Entry 5UR8 (X-ray diffraction, 1.76 A resolution); this record covers chains A and B.

# Chain A
Name: human immunoglobulin gamma, heavy chain Fd fragment
Organism: Homo sapiens
Sequence (235 residues; each row starts with the number of its first residue):
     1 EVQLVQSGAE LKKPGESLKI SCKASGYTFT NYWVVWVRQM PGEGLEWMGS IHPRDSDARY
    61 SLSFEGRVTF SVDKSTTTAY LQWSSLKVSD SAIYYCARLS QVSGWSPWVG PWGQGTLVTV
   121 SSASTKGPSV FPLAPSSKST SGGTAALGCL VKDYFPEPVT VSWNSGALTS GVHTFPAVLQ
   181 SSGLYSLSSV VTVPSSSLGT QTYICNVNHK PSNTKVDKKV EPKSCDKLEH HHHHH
Disordered / not traced: 230-235
Disulfide bonds: C22-C96, C149-C205
From the paper describing this entry:
  - conformationally variable residues (loop rearrangement, side-chain flip): S103, G104, W105

# Chain B
Name: human immunoglobulin gamma, kappa light chain
Organism: Homo sapiens
Sequence (217 residues; numbered 1 to 217; the number before each row is that of its first residue):
     1 ADIVMTQSPS SLSASVGDRV TITCRASQSI SVSLNWYQQK PGKAPKVLIY AASRLQSGIP
    61 SRFSGSGSGS HFTLTISSLQ PEDFATYYCQ ETYSDLMYTF GQGTKVEIKR TVAAPSVFIF
   121 PPSDEQLKSG TASVVCLLNN FYPREAKVQW KVDNALQSGN SQESVTEQDS KDSTYSLSST
   181 LTLSKADYEK HKVYACEVTH QGLSSPVTKS FNRGECS
Disordered / not traced: 1, 217
Disulfide bonds: C24-C89, C136-C196

# Interface between chain A and chain B
Contacting residue pairs (88; chain A residue first):
  W33(A) with L96(B), hydrophobic
  Q39(A) with Q39(B), hydrogen bond; Y88(B), hydrogen bond
  E43(A) with Y88(B), hydrogen bond (backbone-side chain)
  G44(A) with Y88(B)
  L45(A) with Q39(B); P45(B), hydrophobic; Y88(B), hydrophobic; F100(B), hydrophobic
  W47(A) with Q90(B); L96(B), hydrogen bond (side chain-backbone); M97(B); Y98(B); F100(B)
  S50(A) with L96(B)
  R59(A) with D95(B), salt bridge; L96(B)
  Y95(A) with Q39(B), hydrogen bond; K43(B), hydrogen bond (side chain-backbone); A44(B), hydrophobic
  L99(A) with Y98(B), hydrophobic
  V102(A) with Y50(B)
  W105(A) with Y50(B), hydrophobic; A51(B), hydrophobic; R54(B)
  S106(A) with V32(B); S33(B), hydrogen bond; T92(B)
  P107(A) with N35(B), hydrogen bond (backbone-side chain); T92(B), hydrogen bond (backbone-side chain); Y98(B)
  W108(A) with N35(B); Y37(B); V47(B); Y50(B), hydrophobic; Q56(B)
  V109(A) with Y37(B), hydrogen bond (backbone-side chain); Q90(B)
  W112(A) with A44(B), hydrophobic; P45(B), hydrogen bond (side chain-backbone)
  G113(A) with A44(B)
  V130(A) with E125(B)
  F131(A) with S123(B); E125(B); Q126(B)
  P132(A) with S123(B); E125(B)
  L133(A) with F120(B); V135(B), hydrophobic
  A134(A) with F120(B)
  K138(A) with F118(B); I119(B), hydrogen bond (backbone-backbone); P121(B); F211(B); E215(B), salt bridge; C216(B)
  S139(A) with F118(B); F120(B)
  T140(A) with F118(B)
  S141(A) with F118(B)
  A146(A) with F118(B), hydrophobic; F120(B)
  L150(A) with S133(B)
  K152(A) with Q126(B); S133(B)
  H173(A) with N139(B); N140(B), hydrogen bond; S176(B), hydrogen bond
  F175(A) with L137(B), hydrophobic; S164(B); T166(B); S176(B); L177(B), hydrophobic; S178(B)
  P176(A) with S164(B), hydrogen bond (backbone-side chain); V165(B)
  V178(A) with Q162(B), hydrogen bond (backbone-side chain); E163(B); S164(B)
  L179(A) with Q162(B)
  Q180(A) with Q162(B)
  V190(A) with L137(B), hydrophobic
  T192(A) with N139(B)
  K218(A) with E125(B), salt bridge
  C225(A) with E215(B); C216(B), disulfide
  D226(A) with E215(B)
  K227(A) with E215(B), hydrogen bond (backbone-backbone)
Other interface residues (no listed pair), chain A (49 interface residues in all): V37, E46, L147, S186, S188, K223, S224
Other interface residues (no listed pair), chain B (53 interface residues in all): L34, T99, Q102, D124, S129, T131, D169, T182, S210
Inter-chain disulfides: C225(A)-C216(B)

# In short
The interface between chain A and chain B involves 49 residues on one side and 53 on the other; the contacts
include 1 disulfide bond, 17 hydrogen bonds and 3 salt bridges. Among the polar pairs are R59(A)-D95(B),
K138(A)-E215(B) and K218(A)-E125(B). From the paper: conformational variability at S103(A), G104(A) and
W105(A).
Here chain A is human immunoglobulin gamma, heavy chain Fd fragment and chain B is human immunoglobulin gamma,
kappa light chain, both from Homo sapiens. Entry 5UR8 (Human antibody fragment (Fab) to meningococcal Factor H
binding protein) was determined by X-ray diffraction.
